Entry 3LDX (X-ray diffraction, 2.25 A resolution); this record covers chains H and I of the 3 polymer chains in the assembly.

== Chain H ==
Protein: Thrombin heavy chain
Source organism: Homo sapiens
Notes: EC 3.4.21.5
Reference sequence: P00734 (THRB_HUMAN); the construct lacks a stretch of the UniProt sequence and is renumbered around it, so the offset changes along the chain: 16-36 = UniProt 364-384; 37-60 = UniProt 386-409; 61-77 = UniProt 419-435; 78-97 = UniProt 437-456; 7 more segments
Chain sequence (259 residues; each row starts with the number of its first residue; note: 4 numbers in that range are skipped by the numbering (no residue carries them; nothing is unmodelled there); a row labelled like 60A-60I holds insertion residues (60A, then the next letters in order)):
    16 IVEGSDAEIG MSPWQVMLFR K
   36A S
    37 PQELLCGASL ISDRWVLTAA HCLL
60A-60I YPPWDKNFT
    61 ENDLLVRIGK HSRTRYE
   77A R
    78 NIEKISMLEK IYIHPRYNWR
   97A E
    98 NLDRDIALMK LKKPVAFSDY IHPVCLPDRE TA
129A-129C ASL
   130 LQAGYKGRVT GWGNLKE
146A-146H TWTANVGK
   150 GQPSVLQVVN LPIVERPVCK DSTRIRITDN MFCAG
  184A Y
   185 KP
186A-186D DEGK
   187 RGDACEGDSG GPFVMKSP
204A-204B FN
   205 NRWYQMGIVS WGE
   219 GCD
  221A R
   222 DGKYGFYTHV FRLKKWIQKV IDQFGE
Disordered / not traced: 146A-146H, 246-247
UniProt features mapped onto this chain:
  - region: Ala-183 to Val-200 (High affinity receptor-binding region which is also known as the TP508 peptide)
  - active site (Charge relay system): His-57, Asp-102, Ser-195
  - glycosylation: Asn-60G (N-linked (GlcNAc...) (complex) asparagine)
Disulfides: Cys-42/Cys-58, Cys-168/Cys-182, Cys-191/Cys-220
Residues lining bound ligands: rwj-671818 (NLI; N-[2-(carbamimidamidooxy)ethyl]-2-{3-[(2,2-difluoro-2-phenylethyl)amino]-6-methyl-2-oxopyrazin-1(2H)-yl}acetamide): His-57, Tyr-60A, Trp-60D, Glu-97A, Asn-98, Leu-99, Ile-174, Asp-189, Ala-190, Cys-191, Glu-192, Ser-195, Val-213, Ser-214, Trp-215, Gly-216, Glu-217, Gly-219, Cys-220, Gly-226

== Chain I ==
Protein: Hirudin variant-1
Reference sequence: P01050 (HIRV1_HIRME); residues 54-64 here correspond to UniProt positions 55-65 (UniProt number = residue number + 1)
Chain sequence (11 residues; numbered 54 to 64; the number before each row is that of its first residue):
    54 DFEEIPEEYL Q

== How chain H and chain I interact ==
Contacting residue pairs (23):
  Phe-34(H) / Phe-55(I)  hydrophobic
  Lys-36(H) / Leu-63(I)
  Lys-36(H) / Gln-64(I)
  Gln-38(H) / Phe-55(I)
  Gln-38(H) / Glu-56(I)
  Gln-38(H) / Ile-58(I)
  Gln-38(H) / Leu-63(I)
  Glu-39(H) / Phe-55(I)
  Leu-40(H) / Phe-55(I)
  Leu-65(H) / Ile-58(I)  hydrophobic
  Leu-65(H) / Tyr-62(I)
  Arg-67(H) / Ile-58(I)
  Arg-73(H) / Asp-54(I)  salt bridge
  Arg-73(H) / Phe-55(I)
  Thr-74(H) / Asp-54(I)
  Thr-74(H) / Phe-55(I)
  Thr-74(H) / Glu-56(I)  hydrogen bond (backbone-backbone)
  Arg-75(H) / Glu-56(I)
  Tyr-76(H) / Glu-56(I)  hydrogen bond (backbone-side chain)
  Tyr-76(H) / Pro-59(I)
  Ile-82(H) / Ile-58(I)  hydrophobic
  Ile-82(H) / Tyr-62(I)
  Met-84(H) / Tyr-62(I)
Also at the interface, not in a pair above, chain H (14 interface residues in all): Gln-151
Also at the interface, not in a pair above, chain I (9 interface residues in all): Glu-57

== Summary ==
The interface between chain H and chain I involves 14 residues on one side and 9 on the other; the contacts
include 2 hydrogen bonds and 1 salt bridge. Polar contacts include Arg-73(H)/Asp-54(I), Tyr-76(H)/Glu-56(I)
and Thr-74(H)/Glu-56(I). Bound to chain H: rwj-671818.
Chain H is Thrombin heavy chain (Homo sapiens) and chain I is Hirudin variant-1; the structure, Discovery and
Clinical Evaluation of RWJ-671818, a Thrombin Inhibitor with an Oxyguanidine P1 Motif, was determined by X-ray
diffraction.
